4HDQ - chains A and C of the 3 polymer chains in the assembly; structure by X-ray diffraction, 1.95 A resolution.

[Chain A]
Protein: Krev interaction trapped protein 1
From: Homo sapiens
Notes: fragment: FERM domain
UniProtKB: O00522 (KRIT1_HUMAN); residue numbers follow UniProt; this construct covers 417-736
Amino-acid sequence (322 residues; each row starts with the number of its first residue):
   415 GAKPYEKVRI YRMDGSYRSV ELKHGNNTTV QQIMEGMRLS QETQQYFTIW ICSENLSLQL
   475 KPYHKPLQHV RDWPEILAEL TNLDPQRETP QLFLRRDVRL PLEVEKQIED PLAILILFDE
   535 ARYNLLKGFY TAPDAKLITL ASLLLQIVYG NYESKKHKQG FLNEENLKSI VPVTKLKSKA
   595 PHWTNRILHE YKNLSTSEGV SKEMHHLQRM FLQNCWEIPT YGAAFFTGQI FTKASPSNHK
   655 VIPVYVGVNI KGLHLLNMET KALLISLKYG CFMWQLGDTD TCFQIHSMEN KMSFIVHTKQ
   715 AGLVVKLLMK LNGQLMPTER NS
Unresolved in the structure: 415-418, 730-736
Differences from the reference sequence: expression tag (415-416)
Swiss-Prot annotation at these positions:
  - region: Ser430 to Arg452 (Interaction with RAP1B)
  - natural variant: Lys569 (K569E: In CCM1)
  - mutagenesis: Ser430 (S430E: Impairs interaction with RAP1B), Arg432 (R432E: Impairs interaction with RAP1B), Arg452 (R452E: 40-fold-reduced affinity for Rap1A; R452E: Impairs interaction with RAP1B), Leu717 (L717A: Strongly reduced affinity for HEG1; when associated with A-721), Leu721 (L721A: Strongly reduced affinity for HEG1; when associated with A-717)
Reported in the primary citation:
  - mutagenesis - K570I (4-fold): increased binding to HRas
  - mutagenesis - K570I (Tm 58 degC): unchanged stability
  - specificity-determining residues: Lys570
  - mutagenesis - R452E: abolished binding to HRas
  - mutagenesis - K570E: increased binding to Rap1(E45K)

[Chain C]
Protein: Protein HEG homolog 1
Notes: fragment: C-terminal domain
UniProtKB: Q9ULI3 (HEG1_HUMAN); numbering as in UniProt (aligned over 1356-1381)
Amino-acid sequence (26 residues; row label = number of the first residue in the row):
  1356 SRHSCIFPGQ YNPSFISDES RRRDYF
Unresolved in the structure: 1356-1376
Swiss-Prot annotation at these positions:
  - modified residue: Ser1359 (Phosphoserine)

[How chain A and chain C interact]
Pairs across the interface - 22 pairs, chain A then chain C:
  Trp464(A) - Phe1381(C)  hydrophobic
  Ser471(A) - Phe1381(C)
  Leu472(A) - Tyr1380(C)  hydrophobic
  Leu472(A) - Phe1381(C)  hydrophobic
  Gln473(A) - Tyr1380(C)
  Gln473(A) - Phe1381(C)  hydrogen bond (backbone-backbone)
  Leu474(A) - Tyr1380(C)  hydrophobic
  Lys475(A) - Asp1379(C)
  Lys475(A) - Tyr1380(C)  hydrogen bond (side chain-backbone)
  Lys475(A) - Phe1381(C)
  Tyr477(A) - Asp1379(C)  hydrogen bond
  His478(A) - Asp1379(C)  salt bridge
  His478(A) - Tyr1380(C)
  His483(A) - Arg1377(C)
  His483(A) - Tyr1380(C)  hydrogen bond
  Ile490(A) - Tyr1380(C)
  Glu493(A) - Arg1378(C)
  Ala638(A) - Phe1381(C)  hydrophobic
  Phe640(A) - Phe1381(C)  hydrophobic
  Leu717(A) - Tyr1380(C)
  Leu721(A) - Phe1381(C)  hydrophobic
  Lys724(A) - Phe1381(C)
Other interface residues (no listed pair), chain A (19 interface residues in all): Leu494, Val512, Arg513
The authors on this interface:
  - interface residues, chain C: Asp1379(C), Tyr1380(C)

[In short]
Chain A and chain C form an interface of 19 and 5 residues respectively, with 4 hydrogen bonds and 1 salt
bridge. Polar pairs include His478(A)-Asp1379(C), Lys475(A)-Tyr1380(C) and Tyr477(A)-Asp1379(C). From the
paper: K570I of chain A increases binding to HRas; interface residues Asp1379(C) and Tyr1380(C); 3
substitutions were tested in all.
Chain A is Krev interaction trapped protein 1 (Homo sapiens) and chain C is Protein HEG homolog 1; the
structure, Crystal Structure of the Ternary Complex of KRIT1 bound to both the Rap1 GTPase and the ..., was
determined by X-ray diffraction (same publication as 4HDO).
